PDB entry 8OKB | X-ray diffraction, 2.31 A resolution | chain A

[Chain A]
Protein: 3C-like proteinase nsp5
Organism: Severe acute respiratory syndrome coronavirus 2
Notes: EC 3.4.22.69
UniProt: P0DTD1 (R1AB_SARS2); residues 1-306 here correspond to UniProt positions 3264-3569 (UniProt number = residue number + 3263)
Amino-acid sequence (306 residues; numbered 1 to 306; the number before each row is that of its first residue):
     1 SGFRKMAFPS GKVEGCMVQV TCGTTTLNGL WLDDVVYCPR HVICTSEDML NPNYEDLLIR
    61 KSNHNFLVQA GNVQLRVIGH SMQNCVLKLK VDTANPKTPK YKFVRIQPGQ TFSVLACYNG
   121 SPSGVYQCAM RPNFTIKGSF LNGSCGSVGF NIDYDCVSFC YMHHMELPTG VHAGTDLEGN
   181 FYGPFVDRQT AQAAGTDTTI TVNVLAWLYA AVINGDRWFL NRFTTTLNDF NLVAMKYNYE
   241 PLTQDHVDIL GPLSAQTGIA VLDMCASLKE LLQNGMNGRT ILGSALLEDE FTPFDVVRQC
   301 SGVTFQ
Glycans and other covalent adducts: compound VQR linked to Cys145
Small-molecule neighbours: VQR (methyl (4S)-4-[[(2S)-4-methyl-2-(phenylmethoxycarbonylamino)pentanoyl]amino]-5-[(3S)-2-oxidanylidenepyrrolidin-3-yl]pentanoate): Thr25, Thr26, Leu27, His41, Met49, Tyr54, Phe140, Leu141, Asn142, Gly143, Ser144, His163, His164, Met165, Glu166, His172, Asp187, Arg188, Gln189
Curated features (UniProtKB/Swiss-Prot):
  - active site: His41 (For 3CL-PRO activity), Cys145 (Nucleophile)
  - site: Gln306 (Cleavage)
  - cross-link (Glycyl lysine isopeptide (Lys-Gly)): Lys5 (interchain with G-Cter in ubiquitin), Lys90 (interchain with G-Cter in ubiquitin)
What the authors report for this chain:
  - binding site for VQR: Phe140, Gly143, Cys145, Glu166, Gln189
  - binding site for VQR: Asn142 (by similarity / conservation)

[Overview]
Compound VQR is covalently linked to Cys145. UniProt lists active-site residues His41 and Cys145. From the
paper: a binding site for VQR at Phe140, Gly143 and Cys145 among others.
Chain A is 3C-like proteinase nsp5 (Severe acute respiratory syndrome coronavirus 2); the structure, SARS-CoV2
NSP5 in complex with a peptidomimetic ligand, was determined by X-ray diffraction together with 8OKC from the
same study.
